4INT - chains C and D of the 28 polymer chains in the assembly; structure by X-ray diffraction, 2.90 A resolution.

== Chain C ==
Protein: Proteasome component PRE6
Source organism: Saccharomyces cerevisiae
Notes: EC 3.4.25.1
UniProt: P40303 (PSA7_YEAST); residues -1 to 252 here correspond to UniProt positions 1-254 (UniProt number = residue number + 2)
Sequence (254 residues; each row starts with the number of its first residue; numbers below 1 keep their minus sign (Met-1 is residue -1)):
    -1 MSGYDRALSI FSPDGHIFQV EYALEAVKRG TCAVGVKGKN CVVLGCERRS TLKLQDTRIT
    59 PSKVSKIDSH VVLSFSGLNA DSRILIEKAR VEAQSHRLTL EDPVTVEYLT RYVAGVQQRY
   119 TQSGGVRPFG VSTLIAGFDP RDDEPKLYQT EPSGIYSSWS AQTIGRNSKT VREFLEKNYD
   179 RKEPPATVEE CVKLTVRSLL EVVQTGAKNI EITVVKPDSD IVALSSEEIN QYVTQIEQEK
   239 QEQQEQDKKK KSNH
Disordered / not traced: -1 to 0, 242-252
Swiss-Prot annotation at these positions:
  - modified residue: Thr58 (Phosphothreonine)

== Chain D ==
Protein: Proteasome component PUP2
Source organism: Saccharomyces cerevisiae
Notes: EC 3.4.25.1
UniProt: P32379 (PSA5_YEAST); residues -7 to 252 here correspond to UniProt positions 1-260 (UniProt number = residue number + 8)
Sequence (260 residues; row label = number of the first residue in the row; numbers below 1 keep their minus sign (Met-7 is residue -7)):
    -7 MFLTRSEYDR GVSTFSPEGR LFQVEYSLEA IKLGSTAIGI ATKEGVVLGV EKRATSPLLE
    53 SDSIEKIVEI DRHIGCAMSG LTADARSMIE HARTAAVTHN LYYDEDINVE SLTQSVCDLA
   113 LRFGEGASGE ERLMSRPFGV ALLIAGHDAD DGYQLFHAEP SGTFYRYNAK AIGSGSEGAQ
   173 AELLNEWHSS LTLKEAELLV LKILKQVMEE KLDENNAQLS CITKQDGFKI YDNEKTAELI
   233 KELKEKEAAE SPEEADVEMS
Disordered / not traced: -7 to 0, 243-252

== How chain C and chain D interact ==
Residue-residue contacts (62):
  Asp3(C) - Glu117(D)
  Arg4(C) - Asp1(D)
  Arg4(C) - Glu117(D)
  Ala5(C) - Val4(D)  hydrophobic
  Ala5(C) - Glu117(D)  hydrogen bond (backbone-side chain)
  Ala5(C) - Ser127(D)
  Ser7(C) - Ser127(D)
  Ser7(C) - Arg128(D)
  Ile8(C) - Val4(D)  hydrophobic
  Ile8(C) - Gln15(D)
  Phe9(C) - Gln15(D)
  Phe9(C) - Tyr18(D)  hydrophobic
  Phe9(C) - Ser19(D)
  Phe9(C) - Ala22(D)  hydrophobic
  Phe9(C) - Leu73(D)  hydrophobic
  Phe9(C) - Arg128(D)
  Phe9(C) - Pro129(D)
  Phe9(C) - Gly131(D)
  Ser10(C) - Tyr18(D)
  Pro11(C) - Tyr18(D)  hydrophobic
  Pro11(C) - Glu21(D)
  Asp12(C) - Glu21(D)
  Gly13(C) - Tyr18(D)
  Gly13(C) - Glu21(D)
  Gly13(C) - Ala22(D)
  His14(C) - Leu25(D)
  Ile15(C) - Leu73(D)  hydrophobic
  Ile15(C) - Arg128(D)
  Lys35(C) - Glu52(D)  salt bridge
  Gln116(C) - Ala75(D)
  Gln116(C) - Asp76(D)
  Thr119(C) - Arg128(D)  hydrogen bond (backbone-side chain)
  Gln120(C) - Met126(D)
  Gln120(C) - Ser127(D)  hydrogen bond (backbone-backbone)
  Gln120(C) - Arg128(D)
  Gln120(C) - Phe130(D)
  Ser121(C) - Ser127(D)
  Gly122(C) - Ser127(D)
  Ser151(C) - Ala75(D)
  Gly152(C) - Ala75(D)
  Ile153(C) - Ala75(D)  hydrophobic
  Ser155(C) - Leu51(D)
  Ser155(C) - Ser55(D)
  Ser156(C) - Leu51(D)
  Ser156(C) - Glu52(D)  hydrogen bond (backbone-backbone)
  Ser156(C) - Ser55(D)  hydrogen bond (backbone-side chain)
  Trp157(C) - Thr47(D)
  Trp157(C) - Ser48(D)
  Trp157(C) - Leu50(D)
  Trp157(C) - Leu51(D)
  Trp157(C) - Glu52(D)
  Ser158(C) - Leu50(D)  hydrogen bond (backbone-backbone)
  Ser158(C) - Glu52(D)
  Ala159(C) - Leu50(D)
  Leu173(C) - Leu50(D)  hydrophobic
  Glu174(C) - Ser48(D)  hydrogen bond
  Glu174(C) - Pro49(D)
  Glu174(C) - Leu50(D)
  Arg179(C) - Pro49(D)  hydrogen bond (side chain-backbone)
  Arg179(C) - Leu50(D)  hydrogen bond (side chain-backbone)
  Arg179(C) - Leu51(D)  hydrogen bond (side chain-backbone)
  Arg179(C) - Glu52(D)
Also at the interface, not in a pair above, chain C (32 interface residues in all): Tyr154, Arg170, Tyr177
Also at the interface, not in a pair above, chain D (28 interface residues in all): Glu57, Thr74, Ser79

== In short ==
Chain C and chain D form an interface of 32 and 28 residues respectively, with 10 hydrogen bonds and 1 salt
bridge. Polar contacts include Lys35(C)-Glu52(D), Ala5(C)-Glu117(D) and Thr119(C)-Arg128(D).
Chain C is Proteasome component PRE6 and chain D is Proteasome component PUP2, both from Saccharomyces
cerevisiae; the structure, Yeast 20S proteasome in complex with the vinyl sulfone LU122, was determined by
X-ray diffraction together with 4INR and 4INU from the same study.
